PDB entry 8SPX | electron microscopy, 2.95 A resolution | chains C and D of the 6 polymer chains in the assembly

[Chain C]
Protein: ATP synthase subunit alpha
From: Bacillus sp. PS3
Notes: EC 7.1.2.2
Reference sequence: A0A0M3VGF9 (A0A0M3VGF9_BACP3); residue numbers follow UniProt; this construct covers 26-501
Chain sequence (476 residues; each row starts with the number of its first residue):
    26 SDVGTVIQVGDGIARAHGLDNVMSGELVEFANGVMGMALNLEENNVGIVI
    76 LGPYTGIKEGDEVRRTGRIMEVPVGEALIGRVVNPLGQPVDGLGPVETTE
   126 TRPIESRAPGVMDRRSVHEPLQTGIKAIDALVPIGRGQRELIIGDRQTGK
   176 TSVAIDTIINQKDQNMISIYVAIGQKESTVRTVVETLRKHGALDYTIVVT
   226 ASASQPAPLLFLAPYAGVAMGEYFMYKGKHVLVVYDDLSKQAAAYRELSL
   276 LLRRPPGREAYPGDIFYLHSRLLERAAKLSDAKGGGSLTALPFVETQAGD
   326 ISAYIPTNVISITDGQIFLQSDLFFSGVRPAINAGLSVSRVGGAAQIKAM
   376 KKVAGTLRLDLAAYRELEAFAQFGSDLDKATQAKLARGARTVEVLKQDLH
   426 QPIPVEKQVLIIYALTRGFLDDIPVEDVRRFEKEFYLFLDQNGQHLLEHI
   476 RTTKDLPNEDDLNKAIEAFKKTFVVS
Unresolved in the structure: 26
Construct notes: conflict Ser193 (Cys in A0A0M3VGF9), Phe463 (Trp in A0A0M3VGF9)
Metal / ion sites: Mg2+: Thr176 (together with ATP)
Residues lining bound ligands: ATP (adenosine-5'-triphosphate): Asp170, Arg171, Gln172, Thr173, Gly174, Lys175, Thr176, Ser177, Phe349, Arg354, Pro355, Gln422, Asp423, Leu424

[Chain D]
Protein: ATP synthase subunit beta
From: Bacillus sp. PS3
Reference sequence: A0A0M4U1P9 (A0A0M4U1P9_BACP3); residue numbers follow UniProt; this construct covers 1-471
Chain sequence (471 residues; row label = number of the first residue in the row):
     1 MTRGRVIQVMGPVVDVKFENGHLPAIYNALKIQHKARNENEVDIDLTLEV
    51 ALHLGDDTVRTIAMASTDGLIRGMEVIDTGAPISVPVGEVTLGRVFNVLG
   101 EPIDLEGDIPADARRDPIHRPAPKFEELATEVEILETGIKVVDLLAPYIK
   151 GGKIGLFGGAGVGKTVLIQELIHNIAQEHGGISVFAGVGERTREGNDLYH
   201 EMKDSGVISKTAMVFGQMNEPPGARMRVALTGLTMAEYFRDEQGQDVLLF
   251 IDNIFRFTQAGSEVSALLGRMPSAVGYQPTLATEMGQLQERITSTAKGSI
   301 TSIQAIYVPADDYTDPAPATTFSHLDATTNLERKLAEMGIYPAVDPLAST
   351 SRALAPEIVGEEHYQVARKVQQTLQRYKELQDIIAILGMDELSDEDKLVV
   401 HRARRIQFFLSQNFHVAEQFTGQPGSYVPVKETVRGFKEILEGKYDHLPE
   451 DAFRLVGRIEEVVEKAKAMGV
Metal / ion sites: Mg2+: Thr165 (together with ATP)
Residues lining bound ligands: ATP (adenosine-5'-triphosphate): Gly159, Ala160, Gly161, Val162, Gly163, Lys164, Thr165, Val166, Arg191, Asn253, Tyr341, Phe414, Ala417, Phe420

[Chain C / chain D interface]
Residue-residue contacts (67):
  Gly43(C) with Arg72(D), hydrogen bond (backbone-side chain)
  Leu44(C) with Arg72(D), hydrogen bond (backbone-side chain)
  Asp45(C) with Arg72(D)
  Asn46(C) with Ile71(D)
  Val47(C) with Ile71(D)
  Met48(C) with Asn40(D); Glu41(D); Gly69(D); Leu70(D); Ile71(D), hydrophobic
  Ser49(C) with Thr67(D); Gly69(D), hydrogen bond (backbone-backbone); Leu70(D), hydrogen bond (backbone-backbone)
  Asn65(C) with Val9(D); Met10(D); Gly11(D)
  Leu66(C) with Gln8(D); Val9(D), hydrogen bond (backbone-backbone); Arg72(D)
  Glu67(C) with Ile7(D); Gln8(D); Arg72(D), hydrogen bond (backbone-side chain)
  Glu68(C) with Ile7(D); Gln8(D)
  Val71(C) with Arg72(D)
  Arg90(C) with Asn40(D)
  Gly92(C) with Asn40(D)
  Ile94(C) with Gly69(D)
  Arg132(C) with Glu220(D), salt bridge
  Gly135(C) with Thr192(D)
  Val136(C) with Thr192(D); Gly195(D); Asn196(D); Gln217(D)
  Met137(C) with Asn196(D), hydrogen bond (backbone-side chain); Tyr199(D), hydrophobic; His200(D)
  Arg139(C) with Thr192(D); Asn196(D), hydrogen bond (backbone-side chain)
  Arg164(C) with Arg191(D)
  Pro281(C) with Gly276(D)
  Arg283(C) with Val275(D); Tyr277(D), hydrogen bond; Pro309(D); Asp315(D), salt bridge
  Gly288(C) with Glu263(D)
  Phe291(C) with Arg256(D); Gln259(D)
  Tyr292(C) with Asn219(D), hydrogen bond (side chain-backbone); Glu220(D); Pro221(D); Arg225(D)
  Ser295(C) with Met218(D)
  Glu299(C) with Arg191(D); Thr192(D), hydrogen bond (side chain-backbone)
  Ser327(C) with Asp311(D), hydrogen bond
  Thr332(C) with Tyr307(D); Pro309(D)
  Ile335(C) with Arg191(D)
  Ser336(C) with Arg191(D), hydrogen bond (backbone-side chain); Arg256(D), hydrogen bond
  Thr338(C) with Arg191(D), hydrogen bond (backbone-side chain)
  Asp339(C) with Arg191(D); Arg193(D), salt bridge
  Arg365(C) with Gly161(D); Arg191(D); Arg193(D)
Also at the interface, not in a pair above, chain C (47 interface residues in all): Leu64, Asn70, Glu130, Ala133, Pro134, Arg140, Pro280, Gly282, Asp289, Ile337, Leu361, Val366
Also at the interface, not in a pair above, chain D (43 interface residues in all): Val42, Asp68, Ala160, Glu190, Pro222, Ala266, Glu337

[Overview]
47 residues of chain C and 43 residues of chain D are in contact, with 15 hydrogen bonds and 3 salt bridges.
Polar contacts include Arg132(C)-Glu220(D), Arg283(C)-Asp315(D) and Asp339(C)-Arg193(D). Chain C binds ATP.
Bound to chain D: ATP.
Here chain C is ATP synthase subunit alpha and chain D is ATP synthase subunit beta, both from Bacillus sp.
PS3. Entry 8SPX (PS3 F1 Rotorless, high ATP) was determined by electron microscopy (same publication as 8SPV
and 8SPW).
